4KDP - chains A and B of the 3 polymer chains in the assembly; structure by X-ray diffraction, 3.60 A resolution.

# Chain A (and B)
Molecule: TcaR transcription regulator
Source organism: Staphylococcus epidermidis
Notes: chain B of this document is another copy of the same molecule, construct and numbering; everything in this record applies to it too
UniProtKB: Q8CN94 (Q8CN94_STAES); residue numbers follow UniProt; this construct covers 1-151
Amino-acid sequence (151 residues; row label = number of the first residue in the row):
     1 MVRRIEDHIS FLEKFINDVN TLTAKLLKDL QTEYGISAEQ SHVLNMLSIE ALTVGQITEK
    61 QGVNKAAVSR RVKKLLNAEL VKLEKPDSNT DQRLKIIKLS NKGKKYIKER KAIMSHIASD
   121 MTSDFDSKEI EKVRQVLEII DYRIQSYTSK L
Reported in the primary citation:
  - binding site for the 17-nt DNA strand: R70, K74, R93
  - conformationally variable residues (domain motion): N89
  - self-association interface (contacts with another copy of this molecule); pairs are residue here / residue on that copy: R143-E138 (salt bridge)
  - mutagenesis - D141A/Y142A/R143A: decreased binding to viral ssDNA

# Interface between chain A and chain B
Contacting residue pairs (77):
  M1(A) - S127(B)
  E6(A) - K111(B)
  E6(A) - S115(B)
  D7(A) - R134(B)  salt bridge
  H8(A) - I130(B)
  H8(A) - E131(B)
  H8(A) - R134(B)
  F11(A) - R134(B)
  F11(A) - L137(B)
  F11(A) - E138(B)
  E13(A) - N45(B)
  E13(A) - R110(B)  salt bridge
  E13(A) - K111(B)
  K14(A) - D141(B)  salt bridge
  K14(A) - Q145(B)  hydrogen bond
  F15(A) - L137(B)
  F15(A) - I140(B)  hydrophobic
  F15(A) - D141(B)
  I16(A) - I16(B)  hydrophobic
  N17(A) - H42(B)  hydrogen bond
  N17(A) - N45(B)
  D18(A) - D141(B)
  D18(A) - I144(B)
  V19(A) - I144(B)  hydrophobic
  N20(A) - H42(B)
  T21(A) - K60(B)
  T21(A) - T148(B)
  L22(A) - I144(B)
  L22(A) - T148(B)
  K25(A) - E59(B)
  N45(A) - E13(B)
  E59(A) - T21(B)  hydrogen bond (backbone-side chain)
  E59(A) - K25(B)  salt bridge
  K60(A) - N17(B)
  K60(A) - T21(B)  hydrogen bond (backbone-backbone)
  Q61(A) - A24(B)
  R110(A) - E13(B)  salt bridge
  M114(A) - I9(B)  hydrophobic
  M114(A) - E13(B)
  S115(A) - I9(B)
  M121(A) - R143(B)  hydrogen bond (backbone-side chain)
  M121(A) - I144(B)  hydrophobic
  T122(A) - R143(B)
  D124(A) - R143(B)  salt bridge
  F125(A) - I139(B)  hydrophobic
  F125(A) - R143(B)
  S127(A) - M1(B)  hydrogen bond
  E129(A) - K132(B)  salt bridge
  I130(A) - H8(B)
  E131(A) - R4(B)  salt bridge
  E131(A) - H8(B)  salt bridge
  K132(A) - E129(B)  salt bridge
  V133(A) - K132(B)
  V133(A) - V133(B)  hydrophobic
  V133(A) - V136(B)  hydrophobic
  V133(A) - L137(B)  hydrophobic
  R134(A) - D7(B)  salt bridge
  R134(A) - H8(B)
  R134(A) - F11(B)
  V136(A) - I130(B)  hydrophobic
  L137(A) - F11(B)
  L137(A) - F15(B)
  E138(A) - F11(B)
  I140(A) - F15(B)  hydrophobic
  I140(A) - F125(B)  hydrophobic
  D141(A) - F11(B)
  D141(A) - K14(B)
  D141(A) - F15(B)
  D141(A) - D18(B)
  R143(A) - M121(B)
  R143(A) - D124(B)  salt bridge
  I144(A) - D18(B)
  I144(A) - L22(B)  hydrophobic
  I144(A) - M121(B)  hydrophobic
  Q145(A) - D18(B)  hydrogen bond
  Y147(A) - M121(B)  hydrophobic
  L151(A) - K25(B)
Other interface residues (no listed pair), chain A (59 interface residues in all): I5, I9, S10, L12, T23, A24, M46, K108, K111, I117, A118, S119, S123, K128, I139
Other interface residues (no listed pair), chain B (58 interface residues in all): R3, I5, S10, L12, V19, N20, M46, Q61, M114, I117, A118, S119, T122, Y147, L151

# Overview
The interface between chain A and chain B involves 59 residues on one side and 58 on the other; the contacts
include 7 hydrogen bonds and 12 salt bridges. Among the polar pairs are D7(A)-R134(B), E13(A)-R110(B) and
K14(A)-D141(B). The paper reports a binding site for the 17-nt DNA strand at R70(A), K74(A) and R93(A);
D141A/Y142A/R143A of chain A reduce binding to viral ssDNA.
Both chains are TcaR transcription regulator (Staphylococcus epidermidis). Entry 4KDP (TcaR-ssDNA complex
crystal structure reveals the novel ssDNA binding mechanism of the MarR family proteins) was determined by
X-ray diffraction.
